PDB entry 5Q0T | X-ray diffraction, 2.14 A resolution | chains A and B

[Chain A]
Name: Bile acid receptor
Source organism: Homo sapiens
UniProtKB: Q96RI1 (NR1H4_HUMAN); residues 248-476 here correspond to UniProt positions 258-486 (UniProt number = residue number + 10)
Sequence (233 residues; numbered 244 to 476; the number before each row is that of its first residue):
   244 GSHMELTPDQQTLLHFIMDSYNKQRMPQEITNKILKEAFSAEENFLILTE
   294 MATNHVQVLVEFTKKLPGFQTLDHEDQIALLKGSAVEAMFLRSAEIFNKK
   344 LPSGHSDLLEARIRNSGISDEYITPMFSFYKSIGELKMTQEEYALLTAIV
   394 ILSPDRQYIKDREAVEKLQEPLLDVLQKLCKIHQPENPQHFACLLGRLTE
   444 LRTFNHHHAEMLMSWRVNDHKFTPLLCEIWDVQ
Unresolved in the structure: 244-246, 456-462, 476
Differences from the reference sequence: expression tag (244-247); conflict A281 (Glu291 in Q96RI1), A354 (Glu364 in Q96RI1)
Curated features (UniProtKB/Swiss-Prot):
  - binding site (chenodeoxycholate): R335, Y365, Y373, H451
  - modified residue: T446 (Phosphothreonine)
  - cross-link: K279 (Glycyl lysine isopeptide (Lys-Gly) (interchain with G-Cter in SUMO1))
Small-molecule neighbours: 9LM (2-phenyl-N-(propan-2-yl)-6-[(thiophen-2-yl)sulfonyl]-4,5,6,7-tetrahydro-1H-pyrrolo[2,3-c]pyridine-1-carboxamide): F288, L291, T292, M294, A295, H298, M332, R335, S336, I339, F340, L352, I356, I361, M369, Y373, H451, F465, L469, W473

[Chain B]
Name: Coactivator peptide src-1 HD3
UniProtKB: A8K1V4 (A8K1V4_HUMAN); residue numbers follow UniProt; this construct covers 744-757
Sequence (14 residues; numbered 744 to 757; the number before each row is that of its first residue):
   744 KDHQLLRYLLDKDE
Unresolved in the structure: 744, 756-757

[How chain A and chain B interact]
Contacting residue pairs (23; chain A residue first):
  V303(A) - L749(B)  hydrophobic
  V303(A) - L752(B)
  V303(A) - L753(B)
  E304(A) - K755(B)  salt bridge
  K307(A) - L752(B)  hydrogen bond (side chain-backbone)
  K307(A) - L753(B)
  K307(A) - K755(B)  hydrogen bond (side chain-backbone)
  F312(A) - L753(B)  hydrophobic
  H317(A) - R750(B)  hydrogen bond
  H317(A) - L753(B)
  H317(A) - D754(B)  salt bridge
  Q320(A) - L753(B)
  I321(A) - H746(B)
  I321(A) - R750(B)
  I321(A) - L753(B)  hydrophobic
  L324(A) - L749(B)  hydrophobic
  L324(A) - L753(B)  hydrophobic
  K325(A) - H746(B)  hydrogen bond
  K325(A) - L749(B)
  L468(A) - L748(B)  hydrophobic
  L468(A) - L752(B)  hydrophobic
  E471(A) - H746(B)
  I472(A) - L749(B)  hydrophobic
Interface residues without a listed pair, chain A (14 interface residues in all): Q300, P467

[In short]
14 residues of chain A and 8 residues of chain B are in contact; the contacts include 4 hydrogen bonds and 2
salt bridges. Polar pairs include E304(A)-K755(B), H317(A)-D754(B) and K307(A)-L752(B). Ligands of chain A:
compound 9LM. From UniProt: 4 chenodeoxycholate-binding residues on chain A.
Chain A is Bile acid receptor (Homo sapiens) and chain B is Coactivator peptide src-1 HD3; the structure,
Ligand binding to FARNESOID-X-RECEPTOR, was determined by X-ray diffraction, deposited together with 5Q0I,
5Q0J, 5Q0K, 5Q0L, 5Q0M, 5Q0N and 30 further entries.
